8S5T - chains D and A; structure by X-ray diffraction, 3.30 A resolution.

Chain D:
Name: Effector SemD
Reference sequence: Q9Z7M7 (Q9Z7M7_CHLPN); residues 2-317 here correspond to UniProt positions 67-382 (UniProt number = residue number + 65)
Amino-acid sequence (326 residues; each row starts with the number of its first residue):
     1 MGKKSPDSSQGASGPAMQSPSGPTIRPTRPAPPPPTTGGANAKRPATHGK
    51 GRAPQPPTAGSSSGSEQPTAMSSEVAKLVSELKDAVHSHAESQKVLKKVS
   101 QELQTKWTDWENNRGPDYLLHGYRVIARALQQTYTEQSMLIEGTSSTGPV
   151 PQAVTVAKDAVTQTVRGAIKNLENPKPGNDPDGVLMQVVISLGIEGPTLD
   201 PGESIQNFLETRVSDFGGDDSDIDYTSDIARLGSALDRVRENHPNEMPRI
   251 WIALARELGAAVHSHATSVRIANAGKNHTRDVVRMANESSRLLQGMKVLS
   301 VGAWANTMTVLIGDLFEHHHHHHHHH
Disordered / not traced: 1-69, 178-179, 273-276, 319-326
Sequence notes: initiating methionine (1); expression tag (318-326)
Reported in the primary citation:
  - conformationally variable residues (order/disorder transition): Gly143 to Gly148

Chain A:
Name: Neural Wiskott-Aldrich syndrome protein
From: Rattus norvegicus
Reference sequence: A0A6P6IA87 (A0A6P6IA87_PUMCO); residues 67-150 here correspond to UniProt positions 187-270 (UniProt number = residue number + 120)
Amino-acid sequence (93 residues; numbered 67 to 159; the number before each row is that of its first residue):
    67 KKKRLTKADIGTPSNFQHIGHVGWDPNTGFDLNNLDPELKNLFDMCGISE
   117 AQLKDRETSKVIYDFIEKTGGVEAVKNELRRQAENLYFQGLEH
Sequence notes: expression tag (151-159)

Interface between chain D and chain A:
Residue-residue contacts (66):
  Asp84(D) with Arg122(A), salt bridge
  Ser88(D) with Asn93(A)
  Ser92(D) with Asn93(A)
  Ser100(D) with Ile76(A); Gly77(A)
  Gln104(D) with Lys73(A); Ala74(A); Ile76(A)
  Trp107(D) with Lys73(A); Ile76(A), hydrophobic
  Thr108(D) with Lys73(A)
  Glu111(D) with Lys73(A), salt bridge
  Tyr118(D) with Lys73(A), hydrogen bond
  Met139(D) with Glu139(A); Lys142(A), hydrogen bond (backbone-side chain); Arg146(A), hydrogen bond (backbone-side chain)
  Gln187(D) with Lys69(A)
  Glu195(D) with Ser80(A); His84(A), salt bridge
  Thr198(D) with His84(A), hydrogen bond; Ile85(A), hydrogen bond (backbone-backbone)
  Leu199(D) with Phe82(A), hydrophobic; Gln83(A); His84(A); Ile85(A)
  Asp200(D) with Gln83(A), hydrogen bond (backbone-backbone); Ile85(A); Asn100(A), hydrogen bond
  Pro201(D) with Asn100(A)
  Glu203(D) with Phe82(A); Gln83(A), hydrogen bond (side chain-backbone)
  Asn207(D) with Phe82(A)
  Phe208(D) with Phe82(A), hydrophobic
  Thr211(D) with Phe82(A)
  Arg212(D) with Phe82(A)
  Asp215(D) with Lys69(A); Arg70(A), salt bridge
  Phe216(D) with Lys69(A)
  Gly217(D) with Lys67(A), hydrogen bond (backbone-side chain)
  Asp219(D) with Lys67(A), salt bridge
  Asp220(D) with Lys67(A)
  Gln294(D) with His87(A), hydrogen bond
  Val298(D) with Pro92(A); Tyr129(A)
  Leu299(D) with Pro92(A)
  Val301(D) with His84(A); Gly86(A); His87(A)
  Gly302(D) with Ser80(A); His84(A)
  Ala303(D) with Gly77(A); Thr78(A)
  Ala305(D) with His84(A)
  Asn306(D) with Leu71(A); Thr78(A), hydrogen bond (side chain-backbone); Pro79(A), hydrogen bond (side chain-backbone); Ser80(A), hydrogen bond
  Thr307(D) with Ile76(A); Gly77(A)
  Thr309(D) with Leu71(A)
  Val310(D) with Leu71(A); Thr72(A); Lys73(A)
  Gly313(D) with Lys69(A), hydrogen bond (backbone-side chain)
  Asp314(D) with Lys73(A), salt bridge
  Glu317(D) with Lys69(A), salt bridge
Other interface residues (no listed pair), chain D (48 interface residues in all): His89, Leu103, Thr135, Glu136, Ile141, Pro197, Met296, Lys297
Other interface residues (no listed pair), chain A (30 interface residues in all): Lys68, Asn81, Trp90, Asn143
From the paper, about this interface:
  - interface residues, chain A: Lys73(A)

Overview:
48 residues of chain D face 30 of chain A across their interface, with 14 hydrogen bonds and 7 salt bridges.
Among the polar pairs are Asp84(D)-Arg122(A), Glu111(D)-Lys73(A) and Glu195(D)-His84(A). The paper reports the
interface residue Lys73(A); conformational variability at Gly143(D).
Here chain D is Effector SemD and chain A is Neural Wiskott-Aldrich syndrome protein (Rattus norvegicus).
Entry 8S5T (Structure of SemD in complex) was determined by X-ray diffraction (same publication as 8S5R).
